Entry 5AR2 (X-ray diffraction, 2.44 A resolution); this record covers chains A and B.

# Chain A (and B)
Protein: Receptor-interacting serine/threonine-protein kinase 2
Organism: Homo sapiens
Notes: EC 2.7.11.1; fragment: kinase domain; chain B of this document is another copy of the same molecule, construct and numbering; everything in this record applies to it too
Reference sequence: O43353 (RIPK2_HUMAN); numbering as in UniProt (aligned over 1-310)
Amino-acid sequence (326 residues; numbered -15 to 310; the number before each row is that of its first residue; numbers below 1 keep their minus sign (Met-15 is residue -15)):
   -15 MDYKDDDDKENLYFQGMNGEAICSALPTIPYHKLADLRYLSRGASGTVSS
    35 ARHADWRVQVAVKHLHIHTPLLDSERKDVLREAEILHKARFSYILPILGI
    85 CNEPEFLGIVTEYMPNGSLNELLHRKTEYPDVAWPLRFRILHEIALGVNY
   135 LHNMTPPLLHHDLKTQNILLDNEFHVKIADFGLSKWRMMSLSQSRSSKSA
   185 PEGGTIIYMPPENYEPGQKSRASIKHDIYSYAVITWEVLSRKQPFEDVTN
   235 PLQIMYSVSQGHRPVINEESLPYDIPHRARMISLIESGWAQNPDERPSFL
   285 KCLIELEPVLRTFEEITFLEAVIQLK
Not modelled in the structure: -15 to 3, 26-29, 49-54, 173-186, 201-206 (chain B: -15 to 3, 27-29, 51-56, 173-183, 205-206)
Construct notes: expression tag (-15 to 0)

# How chain A and chain B interact
Contacting residue pairs - 57 pairs, chain A then chain B:
  Ile6(A) with Ser8(B); Ala9(B); Leu10(B), hydrogen bond (backbone-backbone); Glu68(B); His71(B)
  Cys7(A) with Cys7(B), hydrophobic; Ser8(B); His71(B); Lys72(B)
  Ser8(A) with Ile6(B); Cys7(B); Ser8(B), hydrogen bond (backbone-backbone); His71(B), hydrogen bond (side chain-backbone); Lys72(B)
  Ala9(A) with Ile6(B)
  Leu10(A) with Ile6(B), hydrogen bond (backbone-backbone)
  Asp39(A) with Asn133(B), hydrogen bond (backbone-side chain); Asn137(B); Leu284(B)
  Trp40(A) with Leu130(B); Asn133(B); Tyr134(B)
  Arg41(A) with Leu130(B); Leu287(B); Glu291(B), salt bridge
  Val42(A) with Leu130(B), hydrophobic
  Glu68(A) with Ile6(B)
  His71(A) with Ile6(B); Cys7(B); Ser8(B), hydrogen bond (backbone-side chain)
  Lys72(A) with Cys7(B); Ser8(B)
  Arg74(A) with Arg74(B)
  Ser76(A) with Glu96(B), hydrogen bond
  Glu96(A) with Ser76(B), hydrogen bond
  Leu130(A) with Trp40(B); Arg41(B)
  Asn133(A) with Asp39(B), hydrogen bond (side chain-backbone); Trp40(B)
  Tyr134(A) with Trp40(B)
  Asn137(A) with Asp39(B)
  Asn156(A) with Glu299(B)
  Glu157(A) with Arg123(B), salt bridge; Glu157(B); His159(B), salt bridge
  His159(A) with Glu157(B), salt bridge
  Leu284(A) with Arg41(B)
  Leu287(A) with Arg41(B)
  Ile288(A) with Arg41(B)
  Glu291(A) with Arg41(B), salt bridge
  Glu299(A) with Lys310(B), salt bridge
  Ile300(A) with Lys310(B)
  Leu303(A) with Ile307(B), hydrophobic
  Ile307(A) with Ile300(B), hydrophobic; Leu303(B), hydrophobic; Glu304(B); Ile307(B), hydrophobic
Other interface residues (no listed pair), chain A (41 interface residues in all): Glu4, Pro11, Ala38, Leu64, Phe75, Tyr77, Leu82, Ile84, Arg123, Glu304, Val306
Other interface residues (no listed pair), chain B (41 interface residues in all): Pro11, Ala38, Val42, Leu64, Phe75, Tyr77, Leu82, Asn86, Asn156, Ile288, Val306

# Summary
The chain A/chain B interface involves 41 residues from each chain; the contacts include 9 hydrogen bonds and
6 salt bridges. Polar pairs include Arg41(A)-Glu291(B), Glu157(A)-Arg123(B) and Glu157(A)-His159(B).
Chain A and chain B are both Receptor-interacting serine/threonine-protein kinase 2 (Homo sapiens); the
structure, RIP2 Kinase Catalytic Domain (1 - 310), was determined by X-ray diffraction (same publication as
5AR3, 5AR4, 5AR5, 5AR7 and 5AR8).
